Entry 7AR7 (electron microscopy, 3.72 A resolution); this record covers chains J and K of the 46 polymer chains in the assembly.

[Chain J]
Name: NADH-ubiquinone oxidoreductase chain 6
Organism: Arabidopsis thaliana
Notes: EC 7.1.1.2
Reference sequence: A0A2P2CLG1 (A0A2P2CLG1_ARATH); numbering as in UniProt (aligned over 1-205)
Sequence (205 residues; row label = number of the first residue in the row):
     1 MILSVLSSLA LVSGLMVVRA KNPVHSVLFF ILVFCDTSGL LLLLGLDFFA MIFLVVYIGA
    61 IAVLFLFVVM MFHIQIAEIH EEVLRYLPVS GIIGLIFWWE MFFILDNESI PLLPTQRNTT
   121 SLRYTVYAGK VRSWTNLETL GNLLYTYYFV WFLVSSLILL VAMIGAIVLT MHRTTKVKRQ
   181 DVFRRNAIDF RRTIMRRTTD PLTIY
Disordered / not traced: 74-109, 175-205

[Chain K]
Name: NADH-ubiquinone oxidoreductase chain 4L
Organism: Arabidopsis thaliana
Notes: EC 7.1.1.2
Reference sequence: Q04614 (NU4LM_ARATH); residue numbers follow UniProt; this construct covers 1-88
Sequence (88 residues; each row starts with the number of its first residue):
     1 MDLIKYFTFS MIIFILGIWG ILLNRRNILI MLMSIELMLL AVNLNFLVFS VSLDDMMGQV
    61 FALLVLTVAA AESAIGLAIF VITFRVRG
Differences from the reference sequence: conflict Leu-44 (Ser in Q04614)

[How chain J and chain K interact]
Residue-residue contacts - 74 pairs, chain J then chain K:
  Leu-3(J) with Lys-5(K); Tyr-6(K)
  Ser-7(J) with Phe-9(K)
  Ala-10(J) with Phe-9(K), hydrophobic
  Leu-11(J) with Phe-9(K), hydrophobic; Ile-12(K), hydrophobic; Ile-13(K), hydrophobic
  Gly-14(J) with Leu-16(K)
  Leu-15(J) with Leu-16(K)
  Val-17(J) with Ile-30(K)
  Val-18(J) with Leu-16(K), hydrophobic; Gly-20(K); Ile-30(K), hydrophobic
  Ser-26(J) with Ile-30(K); Met-33(K)
  Phe-30(J) with Met-33(K), hydrophobic; Glu-36(K)
  Val-33(J) with Leu-37(K), hydrophobic; Leu-40(K), hydrophobic
  Phe-34(J) with Leu-40(K), hydrophobic
  Thr-37(J) with Leu-40(K); Leu-44(K)
  Leu-40(J) with Tyr-6(K), hydrogen bond (backbone-side chain); Phe-9(K), hydrophobic
  Leu-41(J) with Leu-44(K), hydrophobic; Leu-47(K), hydrophobic
  Leu-43(J) with Tyr-6(K)
  Leu-44(J) with Tyr-6(K), hydrophobic; Val-48(K), hydrophobic; Val-51(K), hydrophobic
  Leu-46(J) with Leu-47(K), hydrophobic; Val-51(K), hydrophobic; Gln-59(K)
  Phe-48(J) with Leu-63(K), hydrophobic
  Phe-49(J) with Leu-47(K), hydrophobic; Gln-59(K); Leu-63(K), hydrophobic
  Ile-52(J) with Leu-66(K), hydrophobic
  Phe-53(J) with Leu-40(K), hydrophobic; Leu-44(K), hydrophobic
  Tyr-57(J) with Asn-43(K), hydrogen bond; Ala-69(K)
  Leu-64(J) with Leu-77(K), hydrophobic
  Phe-65(J) with Leu-32(K), hydrophobic; Met-33(K), hydrophobic; Ser-73(K); Leu-77(K), hydrophobic
  Val-68(J) with Leu-77(K), hydrophobic; Phe-80(K), hydrophobic
  Phe-72(J) with Val-81(K), hydrophobic; Phe-84(K), hydrophobic
  Pro-111(J) with Met-1(K), hydrophobic
  Leu-112(J) with Met-1(K)
  Asn-136(J) with Gln-59(K)
  Thr-139(J) with Met-56(K)
  Leu-140(J) with Val-60(K), hydrophobic; Leu-63(K), hydrophobic
  Leu-143(J) with Val-60(K), hydrophobic
  Leu-144(J) with Val-60(K), hydrophobic
  Tyr-148(J) with Met-57(K), hydrogen bond
  Trp-151(J) with Met-57(K), hydrophobic; Leu-64(K), hydrophobic
  Ser-155(J) with Thr-67(K)
  Ile-158(J) with Val-68(K), hydrophobic; Ala-71(K), hydrophobic
  Ala-162(J) with Ala-71(K), hydrophobic; Ile-75(K)
  Gly-165(J) with Ile-75(K)
  Leu-169(J) with Ala-78(K), hydrophobic; Ile-79(K), hydrophobic; Ile-82(K)
  Thr-170(J) with Val-81(K); Ile-82(K)
  His-172(J) with Arg-85(K), hydrogen bond
Interface residues without a listed pair, chain J (52 interface residues in all): Pro-23, Val-27, Val-56, Ile-61, Val-69, His-73, Leu-159, Val-161, Ala-166
Interface residues without a listed pair, chain K (44 interface residues in all): Ile-4, Leu-29, Ala-70, Ala-74

[Overview]
52 residues of chain J and 44 residues of chain K are in contact; the contacts include 4 hydrogen bonds. Among
the polar pairs are Leu-40(J)/Tyr-6(K), Tyr-57(J)/Asn-43(K) and Tyr-148(J)/Met-57(K).
Chain J is NADH-ubiquinone oxidoreductase chain 6 and chain K is NADH-ubiquinone oxidoreductase chain 4L, both
from Arabidopsis thaliana; the structure, Cryo-EM structure of Arabidopsis thaliana complex-I (open
conformation), was determined by electron microscopy, deposited together with 7AQQ, 7AQR, 7AQW, 7AR8, 7AR9,
7ARB, 7ARC and 7ARD.
